PDB entry 3GCT | X-ray diffraction, 1.60 A resolution | chains G and B of the 4 polymer chains in the assembly

== Chain G ==
Protein: Gamma-chymotrypsin A
From: Bos taurus
Notes: EC 3.4.21.1
Reference sequence: P00766 (CTRA_BOVIN); numbering as in UniProt (aligned over 149-245)
Amino-acid sequence (97 residues; numbered 149 to 245; the number before each row is that of its first residue):
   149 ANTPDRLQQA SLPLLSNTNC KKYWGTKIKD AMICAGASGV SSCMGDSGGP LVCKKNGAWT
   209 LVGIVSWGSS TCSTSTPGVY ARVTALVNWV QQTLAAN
Not modelled in the structure: 149-150
Curated features (UniProtKB/Swiss-Prot):
  - active site: Ser195 (Charge relay system)
Disulfide bonds: Cys168-Cys182, Cys191-Cys220

== Chain B ==
Protein: Unk pro gly ala tyr peptide
Amino-acid sequence (5 residues; each row starts with the number of its first residue; X marks 1 residue of unknown identity (built as UNK)):
   500 XPGAY

== How chain G and chain B interact ==
Contacting residue pairs (20; chain G residue first):
  Trp172(G) - Pro501(B)  hydrophobic
  Lys175(G) - Pro501(B)
  Ser189(G) - Tyr504(B)
  Ser190(G) - Tyr504(B)
  Cys191(G) - Tyr504(B)
  Met192(G) - Tyr504(B)
  Gly193(G) - Tyr504(B)  hydrogen bond (backbone-backbone)
  Ser195(G) - Tyr504(B)  covalent bond
  Val213(G) - Tyr504(B)  hydrophobic
  Ser214(G) - Tyr504(B)  hydrogen bond (backbone-backbone)
  Trp215(G) - Pro501(B)  hydrophobic
  Trp215(G) - Gly502(B)
  Trp215(G) - Ala503(B)  hydrophobic
  Trp215(G) - Tyr504(B)
  Gly216(G) - Pro501(B)
  Gly216(G) - Gly502(B)  hydrogen bond (backbone-backbone)
  Gly216(G) - Tyr504(B)
  Ser217(G) - Tyr504(B)  hydrogen bond (backbone-side chain)
  Ser218(G) - Pro501(B)
  Ser218(G) - Gly502(B)
Also at the interface, not in a pair above, chain G (15 interface residues in all): Cys220

== Overview ==
15 residues of chain G and 4 residues of chain B are in contact, with 1 covalent bond and 4 hydrogen bonds.
Among the polar pairs are Ser217(G)-Tyr504(B), Gly193(G)-Tyr504(B) and Ser214(G)-Tyr504(B). UniProt lists
active-site residue Ser195(G) on chain G.
Here chain G is Gamma-chymotrypsin A (Bos taurus) and chain B is Unk pro gly ala tyr peptide. Entry 3GCT
(Structure of gamma-*chymotrypsin in the range $p*h 2.0 to $p*h 10.5 suggests that gamma-chymotrypsin is a
...) was determined by X-ray diffraction together with 2GCT from the same study.
